PDB entry 4L5I | X-ray diffraction, 3.21 A resolution | chains A and B of the 4 polymer chains in the assembly

# Chain A (and B)
Protein: Transcriptional regulator LsrR
Organism: Escherichia coli
Notes: chain B of this document is another copy of the same molecule, construct and numbering; everything in this record applies to it too
UniProt: P76141 (LSRR_ECOLI); residues 1-317 here = UniProt positions 1-317
Sequence (318 residues; each row starts with the number of its first residue; numbering starts at 0):
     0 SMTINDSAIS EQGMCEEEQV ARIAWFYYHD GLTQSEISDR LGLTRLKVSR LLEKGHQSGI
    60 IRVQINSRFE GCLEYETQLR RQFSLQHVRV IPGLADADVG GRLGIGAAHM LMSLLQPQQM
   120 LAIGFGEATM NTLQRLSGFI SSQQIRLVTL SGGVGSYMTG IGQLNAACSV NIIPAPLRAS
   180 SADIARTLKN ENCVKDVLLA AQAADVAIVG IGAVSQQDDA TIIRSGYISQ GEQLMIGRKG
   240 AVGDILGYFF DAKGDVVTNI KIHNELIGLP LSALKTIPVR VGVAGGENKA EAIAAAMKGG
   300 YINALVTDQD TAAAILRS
Not modelled in the structure: 0-11 (chain B: 0-9)
Differences from the reference sequence: expression tag (0)
Curated features (UniProtKB/Swiss-Prot):
  - DNA-binding region: Gln-33 to Gln-56 (H-T-H motif)
  - mutagenesis: Tyr-26 (Y26H: Greatly reduces the DNA binding ability. Retains tetrameric assembly), Gln-33 (Q33A: Greatly reduces the DNA binding ability. Retains tetrameric assembly), Gln-215 (Q215A: Moderate decrease in affinity for phospho-AI-2), Thr-220 (T220A: Decreases affinity for phospho-AI-2), Asp-243 (D243A: Forms tetramers in the presence or absence of phospho-AI-2. Decreases affinity for phospho-AI-2), Lys-288 (K288A: Forms tetramers in the presence or absence of phospho-AI-2. Decreases affinity for phospho-AI-2)

# Chain A / chain B interface
Residue-residue contacts (27):
  Val-153(A) / Val-153(B)  hydrophobic
  Val-153(A) / Ile-171(B)  hydrophobic
  Val-153(A) / Pro-173(B)  hydrophobic
  Met-157(A) / Ile-171(B)  hydrophobic
  Gly-161(A) / Gly-161(B)
  Gly-161(A) / Gln-162(B)
  Gly-161(A) / Ala-165(B)
  Gln-162(A) / Gly-161(B)
  Ala-165(A) / Gly-161(B)
  Ala-165(A) / Gln-162(B)
  Ile-171(A) / Val-153(B)  hydrophobic
  Ile-171(A) / Met-157(B)  hydrophobic
  Pro-173(A) / Val-153(B)  hydrophobic
  Pro-173(A) / Pro-173(B)
  Pro-173(A) / Ala-174(B)
  Pro-173(A) / Pro-175(B)
  Ala-174(A) / Pro-173(B)
  Pro-175(A) / Pro-173(B)
  Pro-175(A) / Cys-192(B)  hydrophobic
  Ala-178(A) / Glu-190(B)
  Ser-179(A) / Glu-190(B)  hydrogen bond (backbone-side chain)
  Ile-183(A) / Thr-186(B)
  Thr-186(A) / Ile-183(B)
  Leu-187(A) / Leu-187(B)  hydrophobic
  Glu-190(A) / Ser-179(B)  hydrogen bond
  Glu-190(A) / Ile-183(B)
  Cys-192(A) / Pro-175(B)  hydrophobic
Also at the interface, not in a pair above, chain A (20 interface residues in all): Gly-152, Asn-164, Val-169, Arg-177
Also at the interface, not in a pair above, chain B (17 interface residues in all): Ile-160, Ala-178

# Summary
20 residues of chain A face 17 of chain B across their interface, with 2 hydrogen bonds. The hydrogen-bonded
pair is Ser-179(A)/Glu-190(B). Curated annotation (UniProt) lists 6 mutagenesis sites on chain A.
Both chains are Transcriptional regulator LsrR (Escherichia coli). Entry 4L5I (Crystal structures of the LsrR
proteins complexed with phospho-AI-2 and its two different analogs reveal distinct ...) was determined by
X-ray diffraction together with 4L4Z, 4L50, 4L51 and 4L5J from the same study.
